Entry 8FFI (electron microscopy, 2.70 A resolution); this record covers chains A and M of the 16 polymer chains in the assembly.

[Chain A (and M)]
Molecule: Tir-apaz
Organism: Maribacter polysiphoniae
Notes: chain M of this document is another copy of the same molecule, construct and numbering; everything in this record applies to it too
UniProtKB: A0A316E683 (A0A316E683_9FLAO); residue numbers follow UniProt; this construct covers 1-452
Amino-acid sequence (452 residues; numbered 1 to 452; the number before each row is that of its first residue):
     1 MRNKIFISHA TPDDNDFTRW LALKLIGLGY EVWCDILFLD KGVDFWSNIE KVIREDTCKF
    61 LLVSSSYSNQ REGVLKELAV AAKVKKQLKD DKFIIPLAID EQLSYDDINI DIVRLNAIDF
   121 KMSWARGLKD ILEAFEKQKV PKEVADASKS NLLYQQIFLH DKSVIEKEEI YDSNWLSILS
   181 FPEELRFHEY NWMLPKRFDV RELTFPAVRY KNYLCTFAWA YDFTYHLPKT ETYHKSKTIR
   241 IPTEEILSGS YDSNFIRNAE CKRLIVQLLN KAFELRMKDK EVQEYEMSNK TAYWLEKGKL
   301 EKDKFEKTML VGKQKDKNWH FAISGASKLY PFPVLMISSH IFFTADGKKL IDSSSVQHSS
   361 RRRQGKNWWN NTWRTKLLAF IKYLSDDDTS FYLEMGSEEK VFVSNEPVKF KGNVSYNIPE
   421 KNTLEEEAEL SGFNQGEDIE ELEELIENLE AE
Disordered / not traced: 1, 421-452
Reported in the primary citation:
  - mutagenesis - G42R/D44R, D106R/D111R/V113R, V113R: abolished catalytic activity
  - binding site for target DNA: Lys366
  - self-association interface (contacts with another copy of this molecule): Val113

[How chain A and chain M interact]
Pairs across the interface (18; chain A residue first):
  Trp46(A) - Ile110(M)  hydrophobic
  Glu50(A) - Ile108(M)
  Glu50(A) - Asn109(M)  hydrogen bond
  Glu50(A) - Ile110(M)  hydrogen bond (side chain-backbone)
  Arg54(A) - Asp106(M)  salt bridge
  Arg54(A) - Asp107(M)  salt bridge
  Arg54(A) - Ile108(M)  hydrogen bond (side chain-backbone)
  Leu75(A) - Arg114(M)  hydrogen bond (backbone-side chain)
  Lys76(A) - Ile110(M)
  Lys76(A) - Asp111(M)  salt bridge
  Lys76(A) - Arg114(M)
  Ala79(A) - Val113(M)  hydrophobic
  Ala79(A) - Arg114(M)
  Val80(A) - Ile110(M)  hydrophobic
  Lys83(A) - Tyr105(M)
  Lys83(A) - Asp106(M)
  Gln87(A) - Asp106(M)
  Asp111(A) - Arg114(M)  salt bridge
Interface residues without a listed pair, chain A (11 interface residues in all): Lys86
Interface residues without a listed pair, chain M (10 interface residues in all): Gln70
From the paper, about this interface:
  - hot spots on chain M (mutagenesis) - V113R: abolished binding to duplex RNA/DNA

[Summary]
11 residues of chain A and 10 residues of chain M are in contact; the contacts include 4 hydrogen bonds and 4
salt bridges. Among the polar pairs are Arg54(A)-Asp106(M), Arg54(A)-Asp107(M) and Lys76(A)-Asp111(M). The
paper reports a binding site for target DNA at Lys366(A); G42R/D44R, D106R/D111R/V113R and V113R of chain A
abolish catalytic activity.
Both chains are Tir-apaz (Maribacter polysiphoniae). Entry 8FFI (Structure of tetramerized MapSPARTA upon
guide RNA-mediated target DNA binding) was determined by electron microscopy, deposited together with 8FEX,
8SP0, 8SP3, 8SPO and 8SQU.
